PDB entry 5N90 | X-ray diffraction, 3.07 A resolution | chains A and C

Chain A:
Name: CG9323, isoform A
Source organism: Drosophila melanogaster
Notes: EC 3.6.1.3
UniProt: Q8SWT2 (Q8SWT2_DROME); residue numbers follow UniProt; this construct covers 1-942
Chain sequence (944 residues; row label = number of the first residue in the row):
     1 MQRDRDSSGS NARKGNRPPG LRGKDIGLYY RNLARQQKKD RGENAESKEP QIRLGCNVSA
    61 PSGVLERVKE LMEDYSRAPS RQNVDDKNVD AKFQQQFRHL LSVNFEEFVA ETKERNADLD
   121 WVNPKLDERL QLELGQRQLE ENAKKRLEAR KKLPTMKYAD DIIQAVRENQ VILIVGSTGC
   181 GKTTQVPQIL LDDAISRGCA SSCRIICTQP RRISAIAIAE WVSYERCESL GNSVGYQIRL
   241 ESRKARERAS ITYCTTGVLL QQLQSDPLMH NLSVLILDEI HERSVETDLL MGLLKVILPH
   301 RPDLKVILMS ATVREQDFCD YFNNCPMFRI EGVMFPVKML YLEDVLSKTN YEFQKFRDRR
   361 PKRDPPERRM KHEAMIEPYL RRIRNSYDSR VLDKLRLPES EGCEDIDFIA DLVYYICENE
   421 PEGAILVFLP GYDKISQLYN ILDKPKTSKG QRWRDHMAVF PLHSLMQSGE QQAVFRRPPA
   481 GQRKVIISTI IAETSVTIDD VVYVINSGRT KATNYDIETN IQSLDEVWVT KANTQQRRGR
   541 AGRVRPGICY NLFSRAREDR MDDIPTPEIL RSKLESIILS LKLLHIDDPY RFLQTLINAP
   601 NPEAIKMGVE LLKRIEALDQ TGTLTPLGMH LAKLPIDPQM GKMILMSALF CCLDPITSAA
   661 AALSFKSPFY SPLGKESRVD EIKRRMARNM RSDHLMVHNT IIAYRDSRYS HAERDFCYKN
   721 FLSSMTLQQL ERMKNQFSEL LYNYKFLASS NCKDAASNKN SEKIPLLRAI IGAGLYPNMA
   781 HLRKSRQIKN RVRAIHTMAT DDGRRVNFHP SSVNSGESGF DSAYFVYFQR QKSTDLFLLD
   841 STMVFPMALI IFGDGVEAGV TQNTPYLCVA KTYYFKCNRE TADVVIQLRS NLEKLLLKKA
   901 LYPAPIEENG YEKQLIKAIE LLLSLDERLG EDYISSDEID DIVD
Not modelled in the structure: 1-51, 80-89, 356-368, 787-792, 930-944
Differences from the reference sequence: expression tag (943-944)

Chain C:
Molecule: 9-nt DNA strand
Sequence (9 nucleotides; numbered 1 to 9; the number before each row is that of its first residue):
     1 TTGTGGTGT

How chain A and chain C interact:
Contacting residue pairs (59):
  Pro210(A) - DT7(C)  sugar contact
  Arg211(A) - DG6(C)  phosphate contact
  Arg211(A) - DT7(C)  phosphate contact
  Arg212(A) - DT7(C)  hydrogen bond to the phosphate
  Arg212(A) - DG8(C)  salt bridge to the phosphate
  Gln237(A) - DT9(C)  phosphate contact
  Ile238(A) - DG8(C)  phosphate contact
  Arg239(A) - DG8(C)  hydrogen bond to the phosphate
  Arg239(A) - DT9(C)  salt bridge to the phosphate
  Thr255(A) - DT7(C)  phosphate contact
  Thr255(A) - DG8(C)  hydrogen bond to the phosphate
  Gly257(A) - DG8(C)  sugar contact
  Val258(A) - DG8(C)  sugar contact
  Gln261(A) - DG8(C)  phosphate contact
  Gln261(A) - DT9(C)  base contact
  Gln262(A) - DT9(C)  hydrogen bond to the sugar
  Gln264(A) - DT9(C)  base contact
  Ser265(A) - DT9(C)  hydrogen bond to the base
  Glu286(A) - DG6(C)  hydrogen bond to the base
  Gly431(A) - DT4(C)  phosphate contact
  Tyr432(A) - DG3(C)  base contact
  Tyr432(A) - DT4(C)  hydrogen bond to the phosphate
  His463(A) - DT4(C)  salt bridge to the phosphate
  His463(A) - DG5(C)  salt bridge to the phosphate
  Ser464(A) - DG5(C)  hydrogen bond to the phosphate
  Leu465(A) - DG3(C)  base contact
  Thr489(A) - DT4(C)  phosphate contact
  Thr489(A) - DG5(C)  hydrogen bond to the phosphate
  Ile490(A) - DT4(C)  sugar contact
  Ile490(A) - DG5(C)  sugar contact
  Ile491(A) - DG5(C)  sugar contact
  Ile491(A) - DG6(C)  phosphate contact
  Ser495(A) - DG6(C)  hydrogen bond to the phosphate
  Lys511(A) - DT4(C)  salt bridge to the phosphate
  Thr513(A) - DT4(C)  hydrogen bond to the base
  Leu524(A) - DG3(C)  phosphate contact
  Glu568(A) - DG5(C)  hydrogen bond to the base
  Arg571(A) - DT4(C)  base contact
  Ser576(A) - DG8(C)  hydrogen bond to the base
  Leu634(A) - DG8(C)  base contact
  Pro635(A) - DG8(C)  base contact
  Ile636(A) - DG8(C)  hydrogen bond to the base
  Asp637(A) - DG8(C)  base contact
  Ser664(A) - DT7(C)  base contact
  Ser664(A) - DG8(C)  hydrogen bond to the base
  Ser671(A) - DG3(C)  base contact
  Glu676(A) - DT2(C)  base contact
  Glu676(A) - DG3(C)  base contact
  Asp680(A) - DT2(C)  base contact
  Gln736(A) - DT9(C)  hydrogen bond to the phosphate
  Arg793(A) - DT1(C)  base contact
  His809(A) - DT2(C)  phosphate contact
  His809(A) - DG3(C)  salt bridge to the phosphate
  Pro810(A) - DT1(C)  base contact
  Pro810(A) - DT2(C)  sugar contact
  Ser811(A) - DT2(C)  base contact
  Ser833(A) - DG3(C)  hydrogen bond to the phosphate
  Thr834(A) - DT2(C)  hydrogen bond to the phosphate
  Phe837(A) - DT2(C)  sugar contact
Also at the interface, not in a pair above, chain A (49 interface residues in all): Ile213, Pro430, Asp433, Phe665

In short:
49 residues of chain A and 9 residues of chain C are in contact, with 18 hydrogen bonds and 6 salt bridges.
Polar contacts include Ser265(A)-DT9(C), Glu286(A)-DG6(C) and Thr513(A)-DT4(C).
Chain A is CG9323, isoform A (Drosophila melanogaster) and chain C is a 9-nt DNA strand; the structure,
Crystal Structure of Drosophila DHX36 helicase in complex with TTGTGGTGT, was determined by X-ray diffraction,
deposited together with 5N8R, 5N96, 5N9A and 5N9D.
